3OZA - chains A and B; structure by X-ray diffraction, 3.00 A resolution.

# Chain A (and B)
Name: Phosphoglycerate kinase
Organism: Plasmodium falciparum
Notes: EC 2.7.2.3; chain B of this document is another copy of the same molecule, construct and numbering; everything in this record applies to it too
UniProt: P27362 (PGK_PLAF7); residues 2-416 here = UniProt positions 2-416
Sequence (424 residues; each row starts with the number of its first residue; numbers below 1 keep their minus sign (His-7 is residue -7)):
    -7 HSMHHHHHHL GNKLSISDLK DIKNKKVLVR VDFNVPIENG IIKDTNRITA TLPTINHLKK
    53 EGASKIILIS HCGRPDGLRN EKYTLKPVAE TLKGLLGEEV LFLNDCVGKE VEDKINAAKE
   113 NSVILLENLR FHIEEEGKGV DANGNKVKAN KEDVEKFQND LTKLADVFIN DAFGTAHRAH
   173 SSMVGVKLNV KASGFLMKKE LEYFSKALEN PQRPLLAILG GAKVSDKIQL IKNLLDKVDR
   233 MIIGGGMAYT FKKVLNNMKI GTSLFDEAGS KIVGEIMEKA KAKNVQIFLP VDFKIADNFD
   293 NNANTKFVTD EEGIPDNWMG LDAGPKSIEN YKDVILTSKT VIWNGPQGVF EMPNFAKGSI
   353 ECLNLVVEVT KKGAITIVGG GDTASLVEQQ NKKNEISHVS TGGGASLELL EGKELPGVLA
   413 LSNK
Unresolved in the structure: -7 to -2, 416 (chain B: -7 to 0, 416)
Sequence notes: expression tag (-7 to 1)
Modified residues: Mse-5 (selenomethionine); Mse175, Mse189, Mse233, Mse239, Mse250, Mse269, Mse311, Mse344 (selenomethionine; parent Met)
Curated features (UniProtKB/Swiss-Prot):
  - binding site ((2R)-3-phosphoglycerate): Val23, Asp24, Phe25, Asn26, Asn38, Arg39, Ser62, His63, Gly65, Arg66, Leu121, Arg122, His169, Arg170
  - binding site (ADP): Gly213, Gly237, Phe342
  - binding site (CDP): Gly213, Asp218, Gly237, Gly337, Phe342
  - binding site (AMP): Ala214, Lys215, Lys219, Gly238, Gly312, Glu343
  - binding site (ATP): Ala214, Lys215, Lys219, Gly238, Gly312, Thr375
  - binding site (Mg(2+)): Ala214, Asp218, Asp374

# How chain A and chain B interact
Contacting residue pairs (64; chain A residue first):
  His1(A) with Glu267(B)
  Lys5(A) with Lys263(B)
  Pro28(A) with Asn137(B)
  Ile29(A) with Asn135(B); Asn137(B), hydrogen bond (backbone-side chain)
  Glu30(A) with Asn135(B)
  Arg66(A) with Lys138(B)
  Lys74(A) with Ala134(B), hydrogen bond (side chain-backbone); Asn135(B)
  Tyr75(A) with Val132(B); Gly136(B)
  Ala134(A) with Lys74(B)
  Asn135(A) with Ile29(B); Glu30(B); Asn31(B); Lys74(B)
  Gly136(A) with Tyr75(B)
  Asn137(A) with Pro28(B); Ile29(B), hydrogen bond (side chain-backbone)
  Lys138(A) with Asn26(B)
  Lys140(A) with Asp374(B), salt bridge
  Lys143(A) with Ala214(B); Val341(B)
  Glu144(A) with Phe291(B)
  Glu147(A) with Leu256(B)
  Ala171(A) with Lys215(B); Ser217(B)
  Val176(A) with Ala260(B), hydrophobic
  Lys179(A) with Phe257(B), hydrogen bond (side chain-backbone); Glu259(B)
  Lys183(A) with Glu259(B)
  Lys215(A) with Ala171(B)
  Ser217(A) with Pro408(B)
  Ile220(A) with Glu406(B)
  Gln221(A) with Gln221(B); Lys405(B)
  Leu256(A) with Glu147(B)
  Phe257(A) with Lys179(B), hydrogen bond (backbone-side chain)
  Asp258(A) with Val176(B)
  Glu259(A) with Lys179(B); Lys183(B), salt bridge
  Ala260(A) with Pro408(B); Leu411(B); Ala412(B)
  Lys263(A) with Leu411(B), hydrogen bond (side chain-backbone); Leu413(B), hydrogen bond (side chain-backbone)
  Ile264(A) with Leu411(B), hydrophobic
  Glu267(A) with His1(B), salt bridge
  Phe291(A) with Lys143(B); Glu144(B)
  Glu343(A) with Lys143(B), salt bridge
  Mse344(A) with Glu144(B)
  Asp374(A) with Lys140(B), salt bridge; Lys143(B), salt bridge
  Lys405(A) with Gln221(B); Lys405(B)
  Glu406(A) with Ile220(B); Glu267(B)
  Pro408(A) with Ser217(B); Ala260(B)
  Leu411(A) with Ile220(B), hydrophobic; Ala260(B); Lys263(B)
  Asn415(A) with Lys263(B)
Other interface residues (no listed pair), chain A (52 interface residues in all): His-1, Val27, Val132, Val178, Asp218, Lys224, Val341, Glu403, Ala412, Leu413
Other interface residues (no listed pair), chain B (49 interface residues in all): Val27, Arg66, Val178, Asp218, Lys224, Ile264, Asn415

# Overview
Chain A and chain B form an interface of 52 and 49 residues respectively, with 7 hydrogen bonds and 6 salt
bridges. Among the polar pairs are Lys140(A)-Asp374(B), Glu259(A)-Lys183(B) and Glu267(A)-His1(B).
Chain A and chain B are both Phosphoglycerate kinase (Plasmodium falciparum); the structure, Crystal Structure
of Plasmodium falciparum 3-Phosphoglycerate Kinase, was determined by X-ray diffraction.
